PDB entry 3A4Z | X-ray diffraction, 2.20 A resolution | chain A

# Chain A
Name: Vitamin D hydroxylase
From: Pseudonocardia autotrophica
Reference sequence: C4B644 (C4B644_9PSEU); residue numbers follow UniProt; this construct covers 1-403
Sequence (411 residues; numbered 1 to 411; the number before each row is that of its first residue):
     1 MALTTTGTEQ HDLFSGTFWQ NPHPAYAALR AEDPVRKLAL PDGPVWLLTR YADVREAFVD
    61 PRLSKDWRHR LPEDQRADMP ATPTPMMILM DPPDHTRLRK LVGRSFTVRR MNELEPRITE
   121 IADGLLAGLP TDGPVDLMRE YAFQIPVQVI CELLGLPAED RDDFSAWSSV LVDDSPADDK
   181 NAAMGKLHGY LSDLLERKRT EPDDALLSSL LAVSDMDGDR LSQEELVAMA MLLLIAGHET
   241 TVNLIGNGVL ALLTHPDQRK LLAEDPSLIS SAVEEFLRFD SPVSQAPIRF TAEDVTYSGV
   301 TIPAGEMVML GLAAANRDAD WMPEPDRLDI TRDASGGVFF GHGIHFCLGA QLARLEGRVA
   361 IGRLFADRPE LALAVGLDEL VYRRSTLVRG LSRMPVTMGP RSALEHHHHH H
Unresolved in the structure: 1, 404-411
Sequence notes: engineered mutation Arg70 (Thr in C4B644), Leu156 (Val in C4B644), Met216 (Glu in C4B644), Arg384 (Glu in C4B644); expression tag (404-411)
Bound ions: Ca2+ site 1 near Gly128 (its only coordinating residue here); Ca2+ site 2: Asp204 (together with glycerol); Ca2+ site 3: Asp320 (shared with 1 residue of chain D); heme Fe near Cys347 (its only coordinating residue here)
Residues lining bound ligands: heme (HEM): Phe58, Lys65, Met87, Ile88, His95, Arg99, Phe106, Ile150, Leu232, Leu233, Ala236, Thr240, Thr241, Leu244, Leu277, Pro282, Val283, Ala286, Pro287, Arg289, Leu312, Phe339, Phe340, Gly341, Ile344, His345, Phe346, Cys347, Leu348, Gly349, Leu352, Ala353, Glu356
UniProt features mapped onto this chain:
  - binding site (heme): Cys347
From the paper describing this entry:
  - conformationally variable residues (loop rearrangement, side-chain flip): Phe164, Tyr190, Met216
  - contacts within the chain: Asp174-Arg384 (hydrogen bond), Val172-Ser385 (hydrogen bond)

# Overview
Chain A binds heme. UniProt lists heme-binding residue Cys347. From the paper: conformational variability at
Phe164, Tyr190 and Met216; contacts within the chain involving Arg384, Asp174 and Ser385 among others.
Chain A is Vitamin D hydroxylase (Pseudonocardia autotrophica); the structure, Structure of cytochrome P450
Vdh mutant (Vdh-K1) obtained by directed evolution, was determined by X-ray diffraction (same publication as
3A50, 3A51, 3A4G and 3A4H).
